Entry 8J9P (electron microscopy, 3.40 A resolution); this record covers chains C and H of the 8 polymer chains in the assembly.

# Chain C
Name: Piwi domain-containing protein
From: Thermoflavifilum thermophilum
UniProtKB: A0A1I7NFD7 (A0A1I7NFD7_9BACT); numbering as in UniProt (aligned over 1-507)
Amino-acid sequence (507 residues; each row starts with the number of its first residue):
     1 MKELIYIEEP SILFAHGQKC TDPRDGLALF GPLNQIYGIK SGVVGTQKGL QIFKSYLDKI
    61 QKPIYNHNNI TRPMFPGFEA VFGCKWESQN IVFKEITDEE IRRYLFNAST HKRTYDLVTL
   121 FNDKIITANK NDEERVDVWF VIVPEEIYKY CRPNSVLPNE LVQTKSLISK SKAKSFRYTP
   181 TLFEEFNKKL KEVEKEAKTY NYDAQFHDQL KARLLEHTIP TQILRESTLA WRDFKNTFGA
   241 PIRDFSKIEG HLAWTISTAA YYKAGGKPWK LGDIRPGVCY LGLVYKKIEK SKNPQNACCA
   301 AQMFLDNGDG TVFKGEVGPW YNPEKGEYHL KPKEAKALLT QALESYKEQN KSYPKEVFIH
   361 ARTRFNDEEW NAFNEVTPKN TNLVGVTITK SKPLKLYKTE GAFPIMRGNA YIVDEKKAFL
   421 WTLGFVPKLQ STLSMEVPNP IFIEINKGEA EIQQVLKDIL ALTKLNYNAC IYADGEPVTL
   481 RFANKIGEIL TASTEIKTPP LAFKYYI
Unresolved in the structure: 145-200
Metal / ion sites: Mg2+: Asn468 (shared with 2 residues of chain G)
What the authors report for this chain:
  - mutagenesis - E133A/R135A/D137A: decreased catalytic activity
  - mutagenesis - Y37A/K40A: abolished catalytic activity

# Chain H
Molecule: 25-nt DNA strand
Sequence (25 nucleotides; each row starts with the number of its first residue):
     1 CAACTAATAG ATTAGAGCCG TCAAT
Unresolved in the structure: 1-3, 24-25

# Chain C / chain H interface
Contacting residue pairs (18):
  Arg72(C) - DT21(H)  hydrogen bond to the phosphate
  Arg72(C) - DC22(H)  salt bridge to the phosphate
  Lys286(C) - DG15(H)  salt bridge to the phosphate
  Lys287(C) - DA14(H)  phosphate contact
  Lys287(C) - DG15(H)  hydrogen bond to the phosphate
  Tyr328(C) - DA14(H)  hydrogen bond to the sugar
  Arg362(C) - DA14(H)  phosphate contact
  Thr363(C) - DT13(H)  hydrogen bond to the phosphate
  Arg364(C) - DT12(H)  hydrogen bond to the phosphate
  Arg364(C) - DT13(H)  salt bridge to the phosphate
  Ala402(C) - DA23(H)  hydrogen bond to the base
  Phe403(C) - DA23(H)  base contact
  Gln430(C) - DA23(H)  phosphate contact
  Ser431(C) - DC22(H)  base contact
  Ser431(C) - DA23(H)  hydrogen bond to the phosphate
  Thr432(C) - DC22(H)  base contact
  Leu433(C) - DC22(H)  base contact
  Met435(C) - DG20(H)  base contact
Also at the interface, not in a pair above, chain C (17 interface residues in all): His67, Tyr285, Ser434

# Summary
Chain C and chain H form an interface of 17 and 8 residues respectively, with 7 hydrogen bonds and 3 salt
bridges. Polar contacts include Ala402(C)-DA23(H), Tyr328(C)-DA14(H) and Arg72(C)-DT21(H). The paper reports
that E133A/R135A/D137A of chain C reduce catalytic activity; Y37A/K40A of chain C abolish catalytic activity.
Chain C is Piwi domain-containing protein (Thermoflavifilum thermophilum) and chain H is a 25-nt DNA strand;
the structure, SPARTA dimer bound with guide-target, was determined by electron microscopy together with 8JAY,
8J84, 8J8H and 8J9G from the same study.
